6WNK - chains S and T of the 28 polymer chains in the assembly; structure by X-ray diffraction, 2.28 A resolution.

Chain S (and T):
Molecule: Proteasome subunit alpha
From: Mycobacterium tuberculosis
Notes: EC 3.4.25.1; chain T of this document is another copy of the same molecule, construct and numbering; everything in this record applies to it too
UniProt: A5U4D5 (PSA_MYCTA); numbering as in UniProt (aligned over 10-248)
Amino-acid sequence (240 residues; row label = number of the first residue in the row):
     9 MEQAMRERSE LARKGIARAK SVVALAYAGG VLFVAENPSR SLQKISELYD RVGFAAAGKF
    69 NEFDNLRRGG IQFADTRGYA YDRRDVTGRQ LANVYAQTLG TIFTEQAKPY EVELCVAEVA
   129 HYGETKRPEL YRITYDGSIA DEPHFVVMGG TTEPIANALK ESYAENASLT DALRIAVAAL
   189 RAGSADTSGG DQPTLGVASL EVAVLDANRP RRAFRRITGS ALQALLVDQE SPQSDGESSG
Disordered / not traced: 193-202, 237-248 (chain T: 191-201, 235-248)
Construct notes: initiating methionine (9)
Ligand contacts: dimethylformamide (DMF): Asn73, Leu74, Gly77, Gly78, Val102, Tyr103, Thr106

Interface between chain S and chain T:
Pairs across the interface (31; chain S residue first):
  Met9(S) - Glu15(T)  hydrogen bond (backbone-side chain)
  Met9(S) - Arg16(T)
  Met9(S) - Leu19(T)  hydrophobic
  Met9(S) - Ala115(T)
  Met9(S) - Pro117(T)
  Glu10(S) - Glu15(T)
  Glu10(S) - Glu18(T)
  Glu10(S) - Leu19(T)  hydrogen bond (side chain-backbone)
  Glu10(S) - Lys22(T)  salt bridge
  Met13(S) - Lys116(T)
  Arg97(S) - Ser49(T)
  Asn101(S) - Phe68(T)
  Asn101(S) - Asp72(T)  hydrogen bond
  Asn101(S) - Arg76(T)
  Ala104(S) - Asn69(T)
  Gln105(S) - Asn73(T)  hydrogen bond
  Thr112(S) - Ala115(T)
  Thr112(S) - Lys116(T)
  Pro136(S) - Arg48(T)
  Glu137(S) - Arg48(T)
  Tyr139(S) - Ser49(T)  hydrogen bond
  Asp144(S) - Lys67(T)  salt bridge
  Gly145(S) - Lys67(T)
  Gly145(S) - Asn69(T)
  Ser146(S) - Lys67(T)
  Ile147(S) - Leu50(T)  hydrophobic
  Ile147(S) - Phe68(T)  hydrophobic
  Asp149(S) - Ser47(T)  hydrogen bond
  Asp149(S) - Arg48(T)  salt bridge
  Asp149(S) - Ser49(T)  hydrogen bond
  Pro151(S) - Arg48(T)
Interface residues without a listed pair, chain S (21 interface residues in all): Gly108, Glu113, Leu138, Glu150

Overview:
21 residues of chain S and 18 residues of chain T are in contact, with 7 hydrogen bonds and 3 salt bridges.
Polar pairs include Glu10(S)-Lys22(T), Asp144(S)-Lys67(T) and Asp149(S)-Arg48(T). Chain S binds
dimethylformamide.
Chain S and chain T are both Proteasome subunit alpha (Mycobacterium tuberculosis); the structure, Macrocyclic
peptides TDI5575 that selectively inhibit the Mycobacterium tuberculosis proteasome, was determined by X-ray
diffraction.
